5OD8 - chains A and B; structure by X-ray diffraction, 2.20 A resolution.

Chain A:
Molecule: B2 Fab fragment - heavy chain
Source organism: Homo sapiens
Notes: antibody fragment or engineered binder
Amino-acid sequence (230 residues; each row starts with the number of its first residue):
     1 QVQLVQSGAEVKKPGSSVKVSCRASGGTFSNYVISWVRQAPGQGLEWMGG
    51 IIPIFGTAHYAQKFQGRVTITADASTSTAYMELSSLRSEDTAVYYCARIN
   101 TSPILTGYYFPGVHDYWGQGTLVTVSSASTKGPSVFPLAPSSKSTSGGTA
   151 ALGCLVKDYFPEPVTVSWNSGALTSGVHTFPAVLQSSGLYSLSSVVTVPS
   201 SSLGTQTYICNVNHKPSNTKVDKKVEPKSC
Disulfides: Cys22-Cys96, Cys154-Cys210

Chain B:
Molecule: B2 Fab fragment - Light chain
Source organism: Homo sapiens
Notes: antibody fragment or engineered binder
Amino-acid sequence (214 residues; numbered 1 to 214; the number before each row is that of its first residue):
     1 AIRMTQSPSSVSASVGDRVTITCRASQSISSWLAWYQQKPGKAPKLLIYS
    51 ASSLQSGVPSRFSGSGSGTDFTLTISSLQPEDFATYYCQQANSFPFTFGP
   101 GTKVDIKRTVAAPSVFIFPPSDEQLKSGTASVVCLLNNFYPREAKVQWKV
   151 DNALQSGNSQESVTEQDSKDSTYSLSSTLTLSKADYEKHKVYACEVTHQG
   201 LSSPVTKSFNRGEC
Disordered / not traced: 214
Disulfides: Cys23-Cys88, Cys134-Cys194

Chain A / chain B interface:
Residue-residue contacts (79; chain A residue first):
  Gln39(A) - Gln38(B)  hydrogen bond
  Gln39(A) - Tyr87(B)  hydrogen bond
  Gln43(A) - Tyr87(B)
  Leu45(A) - Tyr87(B)  hydrophobic
  Leu45(A) - Phe98(B)
  Trp47(A) - Phe94(B)  hydrophobic
  Trp47(A) - Pro95(B)  hydrophobic
  Trp47(A) - Phe96(B)
  His59(A) - Phe94(B)
  Tyr95(A) - Gln38(B)  hydrogen bond
  Tyr95(A) - Lys42(B)  hydrogen bond (side chain-backbone)
  Tyr95(A) - Ala43(B)  hydrophobic
  Ile99(A) - Phe96(B)  hydrophobic
  Ser102(A) - Tyr49(B)
  Pro103(A) - Ser50(B)
  Tyr109(A) - Phe94(B)  hydrophobic
  Tyr109(A) - Phe96(B)
  Phe110(A) - Asn92(B)
  Phe110(A) - Ser93(B)
  Phe110(A) - Phe94(B)  hydrophobic
  Phe110(A) - Phe96(B)  hydrophobic
  Pro111(A) - Trp32(B)  hydrophobic
  Pro111(A) - Ala91(B)
  Gly112(A) - Gln89(B)  hydrogen bond (backbone-side chain)
  Gly112(A) - Ala91(B)  hydrogen bond (backbone-backbone)
  Gly112(A) - Phe96(B)
  Val113(A) - Leu46(B)  hydrophobic
  Val113(A) - Tyr49(B)  hydrophobic
  His114(A) - Tyr36(B)  hydrogen bond (backbone-side chain)
  His114(A) - Leu46(B)
  His114(A) - Gln89(B)  hydrogen bond
  Asp115(A) - Leu46(B)
  Trp117(A) - Tyr36(B)
  Trp117(A) - Pro44(B)
  Gly118(A) - Ala43(B)
  Val135(A) - Glu123(B)
  Phe136(A) - Ser121(B)
  Phe136(A) - Glu123(B)
  Phe136(A) - Gln124(B)
  Pro137(A) - Ser121(B)
  Leu138(A) - Phe118(B)
  Leu138(A) - Val133(B)  hydrophobic
  Ala139(A) - Phe118(B)
  Lys143(A) - Phe116(B)
  Lys143(A) - Ile117(B)  hydrogen bond (backbone-backbone)
  Lys143(A) - Lys207(B)
  Lys143(A) - Ser208(B)  hydrogen bond (side chain-backbone)
  Ser144(A) - Phe116(B)
  Ser144(A) - Phe118(B)
  Thr145(A) - Phe116(B)
  Ser146(A) - Phe116(B)
  Ala151(A) - Phe116(B)  hydrophobic
  Ala151(A) - Phe118(B)
  Leu155(A) - Ser131(B)
  Lys157(A) - Gln124(B)
  Lys157(A) - Ser131(B)
  His178(A) - Asn137(B)
  His178(A) - Asn138(B)  hydrogen bond
  His178(A) - Ser174(B)  hydrogen bond
  Phe180(A) - Leu135(B)  hydrophobic
  Phe180(A) - Ser162(B)
  Phe180(A) - Thr164(B)
  Phe180(A) - Ser174(B)
  Phe180(A) - Leu175(B)
  Phe180(A) - Ser176(B)
  Pro181(A) - Ser162(B)  hydrogen bond (backbone-side chain)
  Pro181(A) - Val163(B)
  Val183(A) - Gln160(B)
  Val183(A) - Glu161(B)
  Leu184(A) - Gln160(B)  hydrogen bond (backbone-side chain)
  Gln185(A) - Gln160(B)
  Ser193(A) - Ser176(B)  hydrogen bond
  Val195(A) - Leu135(B)  hydrophobic
  Thr197(A) - Asn137(B)
  Lys223(A) - Glu123(B)  salt bridge
  Lys228(A) - Pro119(B)
  Lys228(A) - Asp122(B)  salt bridge
  Ser229(A) - Glu213(B)
  Cys230(A) - Glu213(B)  hydrogen bond (side chain-backbone)
Other interface residues (no listed pair), chain A (50 interface residues in all): Val37, Gly44, Ala61, Ile104, Ser141, Leu152, Thr179
Other interface residues (no listed pair), chain B (44 interface residues in all): Gln55, Pro120

In short:
Chain A and chain B form an interface of 50 and 44 residues respectively; the contacts include 16 hydrogen
bonds and 2 salt bridges. Among the polar pairs are Lys223(A)-Glu123(B), Lys228(A)-Asp122(B) and
Gln39(A)-Gln38(B).
Here chain A is B2 Fab fragment - heavy chain and chain B is B2 Fab fragment - Light chain, both from Homo
sapiens. Entry 5OD8 (Crystal structure of the RA-associated mAb B2 (Fab fragment)) was determined by X-ray
diffraction together with 5OCK, 5OCX, 5OCY and 5OD0 from the same study.
